6LC1 - chains I and G of the 4 polymer chains in the assembly; structure by X-ray diffraction, 3.12 A resolution.

[Chain I]
Molecule: 26-nt DNA strand
Source organism: Homo sapiens
Sequence (26 nucleotides; each row starts with the number of its first residue):
     1 AGTGATATTT ACCTCCAAAT GCCAGG

[Chain G]
Name: Nuclear receptor subfamily 4 group A member 1
Source organism: Homo sapiens
UniProt: P22736 (NR4A1_HUMAN); residues 265-351 here = UniProt positions 265-351
Chain sequence (87 residues; each row starts with the number of its first residue):
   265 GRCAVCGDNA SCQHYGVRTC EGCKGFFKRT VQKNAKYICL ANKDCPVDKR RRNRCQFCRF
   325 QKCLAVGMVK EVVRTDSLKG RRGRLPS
Unresolved in the structure: 265
Metal / ion sites: Zn2+ site 1: Cys-267, Cys-270, Cys-284, Cys-287; Zn2+ site 2: Cys-303, Cys-309, Cys-319, Cys-322
Swiss-Prot annotation at these positions:
  - zinc finger (NR C4-type): Cys-267 to Cys-287, Cys-303 to Cys-327
  - modified residue (Phosphoserine): Ser-341, Ser-351

[How chain I and chain G interact]
Residue-residue contacts (25):
  DG2(I) / Arg-293(G)  sugar contact
  DG2(I) / Gln-320(G)  phosphate contact
  DT3(I) / Phe-290(G)  phosphate contact
  DT3(I) / Arg-293(G)  salt bridge to the phosphate
  DT3(I) / Asn-317(G)  phosphate contact
  DT3(I) / Gln-320(G)  hydrogen bond to the phosphate
  DG4(I) / Gly-286(G)  phosphate contact
  DG4(I) / Arg-293(G)  base contact
  DG4(I) / Arg-316(G)  salt bridge to the phosphate
  DG4(I) / Asn-317(G)  hydrogen bond to the phosphate
  DG4(I) / Arg-323(G)  salt bridge to the phosphate
  DA5(I) / Glu-285(G)  phosphate contact
  DT6(I) / Glu-285(G)  base contact
  DT6(I) / Lys-288(G)  base contact
  DT9(I) / Arg-346(G)  sugar contact
  DT9(I) / Gly-347(G)  base contact
  DT10(I) / Arg-345(G)  hydrogen bond to the phosphate
  DT10(I) / Arg-346(G)  sugar contact
  DT10(I) / Gly-347(G)  base contact
  DT10(I) / Arg-348(G)  hydrogen bond to the base
  DA11(I) / Arg-345(G)  salt bridge to the phosphate
  DA11(I) / Arg-348(G)  hydrogen bond to the base
  DC12(I) / Arg-348(G)  hydrogen bond to the base
  DC12(I) / Pro-350(G)  phosphate contact
  DC12(I) / Ser-351(G)  hydrogen bond to the phosphate
Also at the interface, not in a pair above, chain I (11 interface residues in all): DA7, DT8
Also at the interface, not in a pair above, chain G (16 interface residues in all): Leu-349

[Summary]
11 residues of chain I and 16 residues of chain G are in contact, with 7 hydrogen bonds and 4 salt bridges.
Polar contacts include DT10(I)/Arg-348(G), DA11(I)/Arg-348(G) and DC12(I)/Arg-348(G). Cys-267(G), Cys-270(G),
Cys-284(G) and Cys-287(G) form the Zn2+ site 1.
Here chain I is a 26-nt DNA strand and chain G is Nuclear receptor subfamily 4 group A member 1, both from
Homo sapiens. Entry 6LC1 (Structural basis of NR4A1 bound to the human pituitary proopiomelanocortin gene
promoter) was determined by X-ray diffraction.
